PDB entry 6HIZ | electron microscopy, 3.08 A resolution | chains DJ and CA of the 28 polymer chains in the assembly

== Chain DJ ==
Name: mS57
Source organism: Trypanosoma brucei brucei
UniProtKB: Q584U8 (Q584U8_TRYB2); numbering as in UniProt (aligned over 1-396)
Sequence (396 residues; row label = number of the first residue in the row):
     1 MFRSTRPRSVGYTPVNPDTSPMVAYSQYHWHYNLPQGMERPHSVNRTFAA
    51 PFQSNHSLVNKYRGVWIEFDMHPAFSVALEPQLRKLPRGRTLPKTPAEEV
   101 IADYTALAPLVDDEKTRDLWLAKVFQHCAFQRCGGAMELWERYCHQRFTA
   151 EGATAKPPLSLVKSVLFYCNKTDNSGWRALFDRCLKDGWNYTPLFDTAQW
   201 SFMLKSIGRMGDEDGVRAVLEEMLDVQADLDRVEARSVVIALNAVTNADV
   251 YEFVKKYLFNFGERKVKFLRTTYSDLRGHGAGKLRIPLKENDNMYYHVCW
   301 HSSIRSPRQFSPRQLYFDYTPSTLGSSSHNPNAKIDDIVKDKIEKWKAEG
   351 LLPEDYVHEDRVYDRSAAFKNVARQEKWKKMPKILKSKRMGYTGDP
Disordered / not traced: 1-9, 325-396
Ligand contacts: UTP (uridine 5'-triphosphate): Arg132, Lys171, Phe202, Lys205, Arg209, Glu234, Arg236, Lys283, Leu284, Arg285, Ile286

== Chain CA ==
Molecule: 611-nt RNA strand
Source organism: Trypanosoma brucei brucei
Sequence (611 nucleotides; numbered 1 to 611; the number before each row is that of its first residue):
     1 UAAAUUAUGGUCAAUUGUUAGUAUUCAUAUUAAUUUUUUUAAAUGUUUUA
    51 UCAUUUUAUAAAGGUUUAUUUUUGAAAGAUUUUUUGUAUAAAAUUUUAGG
   101 AAUAGUUAAUAAUAAUUUAUAAUUUUGAUUAGAUUGUUUUGUUAAUGCUA
   151 UUAGAUGGGUGUGGAAAAAUAAAAAAAAUAAUUAAUAUAUAUCAAUAAUA
   201 AAUUAAAUUAAUCUAUUAGUCAGAAAUGGAUGCCAGCCGUUGCGGUAAUU
   251 UCUAUGCUUUUAAAUAUUAUACAAUUAUCAUAUUAAAUUGUUAAGUGCUG
   301 AUUUAACCAAUAAAAAUAUAAAUAAUUUUUAUUUGUUUUUAAACACCAUU
   351 AGGUAUAUGCAAAUAUAAAAUUAUAGUAAUUAUAAAUUAUAUUAUAUUAU
   401 AUUUAUUCAUAUAAUUAAUAGGAUAAUAUUUGUAGUUUUUGAUACCAUGA
   451 UAAGGAUUAUAAAUUGAAAGUGUUAAUAUCAUAAUCAAAAUUUAUUAUUU
   501 AUAUUAAAUAUGUAUGUGUAGAUAAAAUAAGAAAUUAAAAAGGUAUUGUU
   551 GCCCACCAAUUUUUAUAAUAAAAAUAACGUGCAGUAAUUAAUAUAUUUAU
   601 AAAAAUAUAUU
Disordered / not traced: 1-394, 538-611
Sequence notes: conflict U473 (G3014 in 343546)
Ligand contacts:
  - spermidine (SPD), molecule 1: U398, A399, U457, U458, A459
  - spermidine (SPD), molecule 2: A452, A453, G454, G466, A467, A468, A469, G470

== Interface between chain DJ and chain CA ==
Contacting residue pairs (44; chain DJ residue first):
  Val10(DJ) - A475(CA)  base contact
  Gly11(DJ) - A475(CA)  phosphate contact
  Tyr12(DJ) - A475(CA)  hydrogen bond to the phosphate
  Tyr12(DJ) - A476(CA)  hydrogen bond to the phosphate
  Phe52(DJ) - A425(CA)  stacking on the base
  Gln53(DJ) - G421(CA)  base contact
  Asn55(DJ) - G421(CA)  hydrogen bond to the sugar
  Asn55(DJ) - U430(CA)  hydrogen bond to the sugar
  Asn55(DJ) - U431(CA)  phosphate contact
  Asn55(DJ) - U433(CA)  hydrogen bond to the base
  His56(DJ) - G421(CA)  sugar contact
  His56(DJ) - G422(CA)  stacking on the base
  His56(DJ) - U431(CA)  salt bridge to the phosphate
  Ser57(DJ) - G422(CA)  hydrogen bond to the base
  Ser57(DJ) - A428(CA)  phosphate contact
  Ser57(DJ) - U431(CA)  hydrogen bond to the phosphate
  Leu58(DJ) - U424(CA)  phosphate contact
  Leu58(DJ) - U427(CA)  sugar contact
  Leu58(DJ) - A428(CA)  phosphate contact
  Val59(DJ) - A423(CA)  sugar contact
  Asn60(DJ) - A423(CA)  sugar contact
  Lys61(DJ) - U427(CA)  base contact
  Lys61(DJ) - A428(CA)  salt bridge to the phosphate
  Arg63(DJ) - U429(CA)  hydrogen bond to the base
  Asp229(DJ) - U427(CA)  phosphate contact
  Asp231(DJ) - A428(CA)  sugar contact
  Arg232(DJ) - U427(CA)  salt bridge to the phosphate
  Arg232(DJ) - A428(CA)  hydrogen bond to the base
  Glu234(DJ) - U429(CA)  phosphate contact
  Ala235(DJ) - U429(CA)  hydrogen bond to the phosphate
  Ala235(DJ) - U430(CA)  base contact
  Arg264(DJ) - A428(CA)  base contact
  Arg264(DJ) - U430(CA)  hydrogen bond to the base
  Lys265(DJ) - A428(CA)  base contact
  Lys265(DJ) - U430(CA)  hydrogen bond to the base
  Phe268(DJ) - U430(CA)  stacking on the base
  Phe268(DJ) - U433(CA)  base contact
  Arg270(DJ) - G435(CA)  hydrogen bond to the base
  Thr271(DJ) - U433(CA)  sugar contact
  Thr271(DJ) - A434(CA)  phosphate contact
  Thr272(DJ) - U430(CA)  phosphate contact
  His279(DJ) - A434(CA)  stacking on the base
  Lys283(DJ) - U431(CA)  base contact
  Lys283(DJ) - G432(CA)  hydrogen bond to the sugar
Also at the interface, not in a pair above, chain DJ (29 interface residues in all): Thr13, Thr197, Arg236
Also at the interface, not in a pair above, chain CA (18 interface residues in all): A420, U474

== Overview ==
29 residues of chain DJ face 18 of chain CA across their interface, with 14 hydrogen bonds, 3 salt bridges and
4 aromatic stacking contacts. Among the polar pairs are Asn55(DJ)-U433(CA), Ser57(DJ)-G422(CA) and
Arg63(DJ)-U429(CA). Chain DJ binds UTP. Bound to chain CA: spermidine.
Chain DJ is mS57 and chain CA is a 611-nt RNA strand, both from Trypanosoma brucei brucei; the structure,
Cryo-EM structure of the Trypanosoma brucei mitochondrial ribosome - This entry contains the head of the ...,
was determined by electron microscopy, deposited together with 6HIV, 6HIW, 6HIX and 6HIY.
